Entry 3B6H (X-ray diffraction, 1.62 A resolution); this record covers chain A.

[Chain A]
Protein: Prostacyclin synthase
From: Homo sapiens
Notes: EC 5.3.99.4
UniProt: Q16647 (PTGIS_HUMAN); residues 18-500 here = UniProt positions 18-500
Chain sequence (498 residues; row label = number of the first residue in the row):
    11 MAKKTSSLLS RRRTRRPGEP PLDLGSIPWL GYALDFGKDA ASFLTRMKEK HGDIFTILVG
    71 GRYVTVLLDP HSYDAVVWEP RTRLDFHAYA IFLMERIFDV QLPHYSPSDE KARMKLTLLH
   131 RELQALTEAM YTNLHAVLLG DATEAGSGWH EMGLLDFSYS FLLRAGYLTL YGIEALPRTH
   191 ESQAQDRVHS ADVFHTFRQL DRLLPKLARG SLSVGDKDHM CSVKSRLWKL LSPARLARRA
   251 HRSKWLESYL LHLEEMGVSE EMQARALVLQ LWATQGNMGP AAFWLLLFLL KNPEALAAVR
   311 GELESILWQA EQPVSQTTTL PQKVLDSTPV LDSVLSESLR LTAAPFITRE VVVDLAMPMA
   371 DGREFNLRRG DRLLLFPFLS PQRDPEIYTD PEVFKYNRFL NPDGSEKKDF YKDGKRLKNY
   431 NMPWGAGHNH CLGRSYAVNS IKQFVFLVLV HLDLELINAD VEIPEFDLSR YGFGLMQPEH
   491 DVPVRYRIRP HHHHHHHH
Not modelled in the structure: 11-22, 320-329, 502-508
Construct notes: expression tag (11-17, 501-508)
Bound ions: heme Fe: C441 (together with minoxidil)
Ligand contacts:
  - heme (HEM): Y99, K121, M124, L128, L180, T284, N287, M288, A291, P355, P433, W434, G435, N439, H440, C441, L442, G443, Y446, A447, I451, L485
  - minoxidil (MXD; 6-piperidin-1-ylpyrimidine-2,4-diamine 3-oxide): Y99, A100, L103, A283, T284, N287
From the paper describing this entry:
  - heme coordination: C441
  - contacts within the chain: W434-C441 (backbone contact), G437-H440 (hydrogen bond), F96-H438 (pi stacking)
  - conformationally variable residues (side-chain flip): F96, Y99, H438
  - binding site for minoxidil: Y99

[Summary]
Bound to chain A: minoxidil and heme. From the paper: a binding site for minoxidil at Y99; heme coordination
by C441.
Chain A is Prostacyclin synthase (Homo sapiens); the structure, Crystal structure of human prostacyclin
synthase in complex with inhibitor minoxidil, was determined by X-ray diffraction, deposited together with
3B98 and 3B99.
